6NPF - chains A and B; structure by X-ray diffraction, 2.57 A resolution.

# Chain A (and B)
Protein: Enolase
From: Escherichia coli
Notes: EC 4.2.1.11; chain B of this document is another copy of the same molecule, construct and numbering; everything in this record applies to it too
UniProtKB: B7MLA0 (ENO_ECO45); residues 0-431 here correspond to UniProt positions 1-432 (UniProt number = residue number + 1)
Chain sequence (449 residues; each row starts with the number of its first residue; numbers below 1 keep their minus sign (Gly-17 is residue -17)):
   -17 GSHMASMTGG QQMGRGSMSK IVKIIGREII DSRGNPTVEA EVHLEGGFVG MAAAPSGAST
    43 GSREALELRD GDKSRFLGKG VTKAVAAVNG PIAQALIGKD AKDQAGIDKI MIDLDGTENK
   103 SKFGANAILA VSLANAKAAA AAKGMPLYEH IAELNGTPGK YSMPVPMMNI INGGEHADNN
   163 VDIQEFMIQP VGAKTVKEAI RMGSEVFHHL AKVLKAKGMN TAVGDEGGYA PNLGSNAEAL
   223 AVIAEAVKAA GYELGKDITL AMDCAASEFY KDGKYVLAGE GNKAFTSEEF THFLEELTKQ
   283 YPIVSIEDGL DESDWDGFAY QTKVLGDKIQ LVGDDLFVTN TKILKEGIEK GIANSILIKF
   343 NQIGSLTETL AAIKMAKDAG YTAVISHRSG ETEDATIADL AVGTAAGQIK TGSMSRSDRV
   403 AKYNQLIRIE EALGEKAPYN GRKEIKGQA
Disordered / not traced: -17 to -8, 431 (chain B: -17 to -8, 158-159, 431)
Sequence notes: expression tag (-17 to -1)
Metal / ion sites: Mg2+: Asp245, Glu289, Asp316 (together with l(+)-tartaric acid)
Curated features (UniProtKB/Swiss-Prot):
  - active site: Glu208 (Proton donor), Lys341 (Proton acceptor)
  - binding site ((2R)-2-phosphoglycerate): Gln166, Lys341, Arg370, Ser371, Lys392
  - binding site (Mg(2+)): Asp245, Glu289, Asp316
From the paper describing this entry:
  - binding site for the ligand KVM: Ser41, Gln166, Glu167, Glu208, Asp316, Lys341, His369, Arg370, Ser371, Lys392
  - catalytic residues: His158, Lys341 (citing earlier work)

# Chain A / chain B interface
Pairs across the interface - 89 pairs, chain A then chain B:
  Ile7(A) with Glu413(B)
  Arg9(A) with Arg410(B); Glu413(B), salt bridge
  Glu10(A) with Lys179(B), salt bridge; Ile409(B)
  Ile11(A) with Asn406(B)
  Ile12(A) with Ile182(B), hydrophobic; Val402(B); Asn406(B), hydrogen bond (backbone-side chain)
  Asp13(A) with Val402(B)
  Ser14(A) with Ser397(B); Arg398(B), hydrogen bond (backbone-backbone); Ser399(B)
  Arg15(A) with Phe189(B); His190(B), hydrogen bond (backbone-side chain); Met396(B)
  Gly16(A) with Ser186(B), hydrogen bond (backbone-side chain); His190(B); Met396(B), hydrogen bond (backbone-backbone)
  Asn17(A) with His190(B), hydrogen bond
  Glu21(A) with Arg410(B), salt bridge
  Met33(A) with Arg410(B)
  Ser56(A) with Arg183(B), hydrogen bond (backbone-side chain); Glu187(B)
  Arg57(A) with Lys179(B); Arg183(B); Glu187(B)
  Phe58(A) with Arg183(B); Ser186(B); Glu187(B), hydrogen bond (backbone-side chain)
  Leu59(A) with Glu187(B); His191(B); Lys194(B)
  Asp160(A) with Asn202(B); Thr203(B)
  Lys179(A) with Glu10(B), salt bridge
  Ile182(A) with Ile12(B), hydrophobic
  Arg183(A) with Ser56(B), hydrogen bond (side chain-backbone); Arg57(B); Phe58(B)
  Ser186(A) with Gly16(B), hydrogen bond (side chain-backbone); Phe58(B)
  Glu187(A) with Ser56(B); Arg57(B); Phe58(B), hydrogen bond (side chain-backbone); Leu59(B)
  His190(A) with Arg15(B), hydrogen bond (side chain-backbone); Gly16(B); Asn17(B), hydrogen bond
  His191(A) with Leu59(B)
  Lys194(A) with Leu59(B)
  Asn202(A) with Asn202(B), hydrogen bond
  Ala204(A) with Ala204(B), hydrophobic; Val205(B)
  Val205(A) with Ala204(B); Val205(B), hydrogen bond (backbone-backbone); Arg398(B)
  Glu373(A) with Ser399(B)
  Thr374(A) with Ser399(B)
  Glu375(A) with Ala403(B); Asn406(B), hydrogen bond; Arg410(B), salt bridge
  Met396(A) with Arg15(B); Gly16(B)
  Ser397(A) with Ser14(B); Arg398(B)
  Arg398(A) with Ser14(B), hydrogen bond (backbone-backbone); Val205(B); Ser397(B); Arg398(B); Asp400(B)
  Ser399(A) with Ser14(B); Glu373(B); Thr374(B); Glu375(B); Asp400(B), hydrogen bond (backbone-side chain)
  Asp400(A) with Arg398(B); Ser399(B), hydrogen bond (side chain-backbone)
  Val402(A) with Ile12(B); Asp13(B)
  Ala403(A) with Glu375(B)
  Asn406(A) with Ile11(B); Ile12(B), hydrogen bond (side chain-backbone); Glu375(B), hydrogen bond
  Ile409(A) with Glu10(B)
  Arg410(A) with Glu21(B), salt bridge; Met33(B); Glu375(B), salt bridge
  Glu413(A) with Arg9(B), salt bridge
Also at the interface, not in a pair above, chain A (43 interface residues in all): Phe189
Also at the interface, not in a pair above, chain B (43 interface residues in all): Ile7

# Summary
The chain A/chain B interface involves 43 residues from each chain, with 21 hydrogen bonds and 8 salt bridges.
Polar pairs include Arg9(A)-Glu413(B), Glu10(A)-Lys179(B) and Glu21(A)-Arg410(B). The paper reports catalytic
residues His158(A) and Lys341(A); a binding site for the ligand KVM at Ser41(A), Gln166(A) and Glu167(A) among
others.
Both chains are Enolase (Escherichia coli). Entry 6NPF (Structure of E.coli enolase in complex with an analog
of the natural product SF-2312 metabolite) was determined by X-ray diffraction (same publication as 6D3Q).
